Entry 9BLX (X-ray diffraction, 1.96 A resolution); this record covers chains H and L of the 3 polymer chains in the assembly.

== Chain H ==
Protein: ITS111.01 Heavy
Source organism: Macaca mulatta
Amino-acid sequence (232 residues; row label = number of the first residue in the row; a row labelled like 82A-82C holds insertion residues (82A, then the next letters in order)):
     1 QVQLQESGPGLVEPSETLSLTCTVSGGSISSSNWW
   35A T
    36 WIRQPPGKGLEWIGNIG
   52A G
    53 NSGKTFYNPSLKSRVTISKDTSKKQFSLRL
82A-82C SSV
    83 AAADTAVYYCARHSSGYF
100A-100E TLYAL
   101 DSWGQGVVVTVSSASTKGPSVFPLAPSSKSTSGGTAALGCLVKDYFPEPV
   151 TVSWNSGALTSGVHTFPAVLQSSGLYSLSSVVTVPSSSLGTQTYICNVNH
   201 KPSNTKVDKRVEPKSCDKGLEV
Unresolved in the structure: 217-222
Cystine bridges: Cys-22/Cys-92, Cys-140/Cys-196

== Chain L ==
Protein: ITS111.01 Light
Source organism: Macaca mulatta
Amino-acid sequence (213 residues; each row starts with the number of its first residue):
     1 DIQMTQSPSSLSASVGDRVTITCRASQDISYYLAWYQQKPGKAPNLLIYQ
    51 ASTLQGGVPSRFSGSGSGTDFTLTISSLQPEDFATYYCQYHNSDPFTFGP
   101 GTKLDIRRTVAAPSVFIFPPSDEQLKSGTASVVCLLNNFYPREAKVQWKV
   151 DNALQSGNSQESVTEQDSKDSTYSLSSTLTLSKADYEKHKVYACEVTHQG
   201 LSSPVTKSFNRGE
Cystine bridges: Cys-23/Cys-88, Cys-134/Cys-194

== How chain H and chain L interact ==
Contacting residue pairs - 80 pairs, chain H then chain L:
  Gln-39(H) / Gln-38(L)  hydrogen bond
  Gln-39(H) / Tyr-87(L)  hydrogen bond
  Lys-43(H) / Tyr-87(L)
  Gly-44(H) / Tyr-87(L)
  Leu-45(H) / Pro-44(L)  hydrophobic
  Leu-45(H) / Tyr-87(L)  hydrophobic
  Leu-45(H) / Phe-98(L)
  Trp-47(H) / Asp-94(L)
  Trp-47(H) / Pro-95(L)
  Trp-47(H) / Phe-96(L)
  Asn-50(H) / Phe-96(L)
  Tyr-91(H) / Gln-38(L)  hydrogen bond
  Tyr-91(H) / Lys-42(L)  hydrogen bond (side chain-backbone)
  Tyr-91(H) / Ala-43(L)  hydrophobic
  His-95(H) / His-91(L)  hydrogen bond (side chain-backbone)
  His-95(H) / Phe-96(L)
  Thr-100A(H) / Tyr-32(L)
  Thr-100A(H) / Asn-92(L)
  Leu-100B(H) / His-91(L)  hydrogen bond (backbone-side chain)
  Leu-100B(H) / Asn-92(L)  hydrogen bond (backbone-side chain)
  Leu-100B(H) / Phe-96(L)  hydrophobic
  Tyr-100C(H) / Tyr-49(L)  hydrophobic
  Tyr-100C(H) / Gln-50(L)
  Tyr-100C(H) / His-91(L)  hydrogen bond (backbone-side chain)
  Ala-100D(H) / Ala-34(L)  hydrophobic
  Ala-100D(H) / Tyr-36(L)
  Ala-100D(H) / Leu-46(L)  hydrophobic
  Ala-100D(H) / Tyr-49(L)  hydrophobic
  Leu-100E(H) / Tyr-36(L)  hydrogen bond (backbone-side chain)
  Leu-100E(H) / Leu-46(L)
  Leu-100E(H) / Gln-89(L)
  Asp-101(H) / Leu-46(L)
  Asp-101(H) / Gln-55(L)
  Trp-103(H) / Ala-43(L)  hydrophobic
  Trp-103(H) / Pro-44(L)
  Gly-104(H) / Ala-43(L)
  Val-121(H) / Glu-123(L)
  Phe-122(H) / Ser-121(L)
  Phe-122(H) / Glu-123(L)
  Phe-122(H) / Gln-124(L)
  Pro-123(H) / Ser-121(L)
  Pro-123(H) / Glu-123(L)
  Leu-124(H) / Phe-118(L)  hydrophobic
  Leu-124(H) / Val-133(L)  hydrophobic
  Ala-125(H) / Phe-118(L)
  Lys-129(H) / Phe-116(L)
  Lys-129(H) / Ile-117(L)  hydrogen bond (backbone-backbone)
  Lys-129(H) / Lys-207(L)
  Lys-129(H) / Ser-208(L)
  Lys-129(H) / Phe-209(L)
  Lys-129(H) / Glu-213(L)  salt bridge
  Ser-130(H) / Phe-116(L)
  Ser-130(H) / Phe-118(L)
  Thr-131(H) / Phe-116(L)
  Ser-132(H) / Phe-116(L)
  Ala-137(H) / Phe-118(L)
  Leu-141(H) / Ser-131(L)
  Lys-143(H) / Gln-124(L)
  Lys-143(H) / Ser-131(L)
  His-164(H) / Asn-137(L)  hydrogen bond
  His-164(H) / Asn-138(L)
  His-164(H) / Ser-174(L)
  Phe-166(H) / Leu-135(L)  hydrophobic
  Phe-166(H) / Ser-162(L)
  Phe-166(H) / Thr-164(L)
  Phe-166(H) / Ser-174(L)
  Phe-166(H) / Leu-175(L)
  Phe-166(H) / Ser-176(L)
  Pro-167(H) / Ser-162(L)  hydrogen bond (backbone-side chain)
  Pro-167(H) / Val-163(L)
  Val-169(H) / Gln-160(L)
  Val-169(H) / Glu-161(L)
  Leu-170(H) / Gln-160(L)  hydrogen bond (backbone-side chain)
  Gln-171(H) / Gln-160(L)
  Ser-179(H) / Ser-176(L)  hydrogen bond
  Val-181(H) / Leu-135(L)  hydrophobic
  Thr-183(H) / Asn-137(L)
  Lys-209(H) / Glu-123(L)  salt bridge
  Lys-214(H) / Pro-120(L)  hydrogen bond (side chain-backbone)
  Cys-216(H) / Glu-213(L)  hydrogen bond (side chain-backbone)
Interface residues without a listed pair, chain H (47 interface residues in all): Ile-37, Glu-46, Phe-58, Pro-61, Gln-105, Leu-138, Thr-165
Interface residues without a listed pair, chain L (45 interface residues in all): Pro-119, Thr-129

== In short ==
The interface between chain H and chain L involves 47 residues on one side and 45 on the other; the contacts
include 16 hydrogen bonds and 2 salt bridges. Among the polar pairs are Lys-129(H)/Glu-213(L),
Lys-209(H)/Glu-123(L) and Gln-39(H)/Gln-38(L).
Here chain H is ITS111.01 Heavy and chain L is ITS111.01 Light, both from Macaca mulatta. Entry 9BLX (Rhesus
macaque ITS111.01 Fab in complex with SIV MPER peptide) was determined by X-ray diffraction (same publication
as 9BNS and 9BP1).
